Entry 7UWE (electron microscopy, 2.90 A resolution); this record covers chains J and K of the 9 polymer chains in the assembly.

[Chain J]
Molecule: DNA-directed RNA polymerase subunit beta'
From: Escherichia coli
Notes: EC 2.7.7.6
Reference sequence: P0A8T7 (RPOC_ECOLI); numbering as in UniProt (aligned over 1-1407)
Sequence (1407 residues; row label = number of the first residue in the row):
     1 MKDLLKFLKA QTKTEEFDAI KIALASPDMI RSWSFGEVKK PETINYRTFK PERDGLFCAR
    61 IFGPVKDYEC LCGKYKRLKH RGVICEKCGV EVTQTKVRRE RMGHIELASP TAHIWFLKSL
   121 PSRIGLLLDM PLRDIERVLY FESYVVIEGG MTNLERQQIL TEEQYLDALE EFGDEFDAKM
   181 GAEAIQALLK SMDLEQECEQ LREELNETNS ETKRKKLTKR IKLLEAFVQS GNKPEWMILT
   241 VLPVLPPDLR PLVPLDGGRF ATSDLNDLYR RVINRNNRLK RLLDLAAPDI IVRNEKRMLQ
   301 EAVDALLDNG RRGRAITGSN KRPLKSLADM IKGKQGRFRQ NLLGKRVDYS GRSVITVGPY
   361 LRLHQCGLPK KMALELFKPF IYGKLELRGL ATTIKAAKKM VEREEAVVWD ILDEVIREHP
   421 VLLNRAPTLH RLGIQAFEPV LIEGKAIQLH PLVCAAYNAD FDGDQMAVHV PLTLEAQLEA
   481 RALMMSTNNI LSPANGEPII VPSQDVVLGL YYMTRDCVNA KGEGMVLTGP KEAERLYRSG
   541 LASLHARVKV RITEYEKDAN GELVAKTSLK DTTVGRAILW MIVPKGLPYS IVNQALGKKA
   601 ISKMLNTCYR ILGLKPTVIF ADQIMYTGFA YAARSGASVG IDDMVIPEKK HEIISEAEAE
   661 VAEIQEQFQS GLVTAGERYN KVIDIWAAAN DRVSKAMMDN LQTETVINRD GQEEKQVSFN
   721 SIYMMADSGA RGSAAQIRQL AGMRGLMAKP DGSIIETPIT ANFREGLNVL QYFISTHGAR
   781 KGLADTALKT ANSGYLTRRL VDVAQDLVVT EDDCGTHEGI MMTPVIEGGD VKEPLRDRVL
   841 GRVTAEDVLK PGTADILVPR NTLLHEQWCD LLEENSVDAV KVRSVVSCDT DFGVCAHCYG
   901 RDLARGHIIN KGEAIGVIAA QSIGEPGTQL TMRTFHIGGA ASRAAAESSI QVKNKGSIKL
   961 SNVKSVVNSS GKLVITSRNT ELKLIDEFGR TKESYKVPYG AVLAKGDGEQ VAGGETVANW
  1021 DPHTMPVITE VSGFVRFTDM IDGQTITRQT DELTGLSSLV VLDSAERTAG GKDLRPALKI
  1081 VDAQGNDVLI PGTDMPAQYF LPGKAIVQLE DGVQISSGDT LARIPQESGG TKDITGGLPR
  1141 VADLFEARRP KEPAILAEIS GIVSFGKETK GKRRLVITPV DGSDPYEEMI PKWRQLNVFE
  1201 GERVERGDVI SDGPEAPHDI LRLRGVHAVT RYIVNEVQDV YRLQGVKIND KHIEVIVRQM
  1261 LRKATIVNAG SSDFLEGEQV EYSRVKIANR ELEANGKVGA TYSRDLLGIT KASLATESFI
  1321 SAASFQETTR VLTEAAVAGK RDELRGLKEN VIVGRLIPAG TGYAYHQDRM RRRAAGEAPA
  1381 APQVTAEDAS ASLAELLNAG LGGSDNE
Unresolved in the structure: 1-15, 934-947, 1052-1056, 1127-1135, 1374-1407
Curated features (UniProtKB/Swiss-Prot):
  - binding site (Zn(2+)): Cys70, Cys72, Cys85, Cys88, Cys814, Cys888, Cys895, Cys898
  - binding site (Mg(2+)): Asp460, Asp462, Asp464
  - modified residue: Lys983 (N6-acetyllysine)
  - mutagenesis: Gln504 (Q504P: Resistant to antibiotics salinamide A and B), Asn690 (N690D: Resistant to antibiotics salinamide A and B), Met697 (M697V: Resistant to antibiotics salinamide A and B), Ala735 (A735T: Resistant to antibiotics salinamide A and B), Arg738 (R738C/H/P/S: Resistant to antibiotics salinamide A and B), Ala748 (A748E: Resistant to antibiotics salinamide A and B), Pro758 (P758S/T: Resistant to antibiotics salinamide A and B), Phe763 (F763C: Resistant to antibiotics salinamide A and B), Ser775 (S775A: Resistant to antibiotics salinamide A and B), Ala779 (A779T/V: Resistant to antibiotics salinamide A and B), Arg780 (R780C: Resistant to antibiotics salinamide A and B), Gly782 (G782A/C: Resistant to antibiotics salinamide A and B), 1 further mutagenesis entry in UniProt
Ion coordination: Zn2+ site 1: Cys70, Cys72, Gly73, Lys74; Mg2+: Asp460, Asp462, Asp464 (shared with 1 residue of chain R); Zn2+ site 2: Cys814, Cys888, Cys895, Cys898

[Chain K]
Molecule: DNA-directed RNA polymerase subunit omega
From: Escherichia coli
Notes: EC 2.7.7.6
Reference sequence: P0A802 (RPOZ_ECO57); residues 1-91 here = UniProt positions 1-91
Sequence (91 residues; row label = number of the first residue in the row):
     1 MARVTVQDAV EKIGNRFDLV LVAARRARQM QVGGKDPLVP EENDKTTVIA LREIEEGLIN
    61 NQILDVRERQ EQQEQEAAEL QAVTAIAEGR R
Unresolved in the structure: 1, 75-91

[Chain J / chain K interface]
Contacting residue pairs - 26 pairs, chain J then chain K:
  His364(J) - Val4(K)
  Glu414(J) - Lys45(K)
  Arg417(J) - Asn43(K)  hydrogen bond (side chain-backbone)
  Arg417(J) - Asp44(K)  salt bridge
  Glu418(J) - Ala2(K)
  Glu418(J) - Lys45(K)
  Glu418(J) - Val48(K)
  Leu474(J) - Ala27(K)  hydrophobic
  Leu474(J) - Arg28(K)
  Leu474(J) - Gln31(K)
  Glu475(J) - Ala24(K)
  Glu475(J) - Arg28(K)  salt bridge
  Gln477(J) - Thr47(K)
  Leu478(J) - Val20(K)  hydrophobic
  Leu478(J) - Ala23(K)  hydrophobic
  Leu478(J) - Thr47(K)
  Arg481(J) - Arg3(K)  hydrogen bond (side chain-backbone)
  Arg481(J) - Leu51(K)
  Ala482(J) - Arg16(K)  hydrogen bond (backbone-side chain)
  Leu483(J) - Arg16(K)
  Thr487(J) - Thr5(K)
  Lys615(J) - Thr5(K)
  Arg905(J) - Arg16(K)
  Asn910(J) - Gly14(K)
  Gly1360(J) - Phe17(K)
  Thr1361(J) - Phe17(K)
Also at the interface, not in a pair above, chain J (21 interface residues in all): Val415, Glu479, Asn488, Leu614
Also at the interface, not in a pair above, chain K (25 interface residues in all): Val6, Gln7, Asn15, Leu21, Glu42, Thr46

[In short]
21 residues of chain J face 25 of chain K across their interface, with 3 hydrogen bonds and 2 salt bridges.
Among the polar pairs are Arg417(J)-Asp44(K), Glu475(J)-Arg28(K) and Arg417(J)-Asn43(K). From UniProt: 8
Zn2+-binding residues, 3 Mg2+-binding residues and 13 mutagenesis sites on chain J.
Chain J is DNA-directed RNA polymerase subunit beta' and chain K is DNA-directed RNA polymerase subunit omega,
both from Escherichia coli; the structure, CryoEM Structure of E. coli Transcription-Coupled Ribonucleotide
Excision Repair (TC-RER) complex, was determined by electron microscopy together with 7UWH from the same
study.
